PDB entry 4C95 | X-ray diffraction, 2.69 A resolution | chains B and E of the 5 polymer chains in the assembly

Chain B:
Name: DNA polymerase alpha-binding protein
Organism: Saccharomyces cerevisiae
Notes: fragment: c-terminal domain, residues 471-927
UniProtKB: Q01454 (CTF4_YEAST); residue numbers follow UniProt; this construct covers 471-927
Chain sequence (478 residues; row label = number of the first residue in the row):
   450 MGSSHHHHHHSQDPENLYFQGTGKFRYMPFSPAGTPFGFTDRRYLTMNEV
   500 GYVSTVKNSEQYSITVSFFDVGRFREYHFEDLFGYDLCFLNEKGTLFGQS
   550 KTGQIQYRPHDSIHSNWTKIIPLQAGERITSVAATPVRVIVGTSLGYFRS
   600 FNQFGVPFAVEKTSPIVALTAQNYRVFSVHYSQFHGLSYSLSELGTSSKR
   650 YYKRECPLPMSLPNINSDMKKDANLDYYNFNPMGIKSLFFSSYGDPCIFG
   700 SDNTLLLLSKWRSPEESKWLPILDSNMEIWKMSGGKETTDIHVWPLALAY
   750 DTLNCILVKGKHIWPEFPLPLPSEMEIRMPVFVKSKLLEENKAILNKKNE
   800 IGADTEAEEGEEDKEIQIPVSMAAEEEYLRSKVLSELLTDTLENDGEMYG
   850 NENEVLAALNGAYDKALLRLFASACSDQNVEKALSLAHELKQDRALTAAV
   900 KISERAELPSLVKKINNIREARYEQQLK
Disordered / not traced: 450-473, 791-813
Construct notes: expression tag (450-470)

Chain E:
Name: DNA replication complex gins protein SLD5
Notes: fragment: ctf4-binding motif, residues 1-19
UniProtKB: Q03406 (SLD5_YEAST); residues 1-19 here = UniProt positions 1-19
Chain sequence (19 residues; each row starts with the number of its first residue):
     1 MDINIDDILAELDKETTAV
Disordered / not traced: 1-2, 16-19
What the authors report for this chain:
  - mutagenesis - D7A: unchanged binding to DNA polymerase alpha-binding protein (chain B)

Chain B / chain E interface:
Pairs across the interface - 17 pairs, chain B then chain E:
  Lys-864(B) with Leu-9(E)
  Leu-867(B) with Ile-5(E); Leu-12(E), hydrophobic
  Arg-868(B) with Leu-9(E)
  Ala-871(B) with Ile-5(E), hydrophobic
  Ser-875(B) with Ile-3(E)
  Arg-893(B) with Leu-12(E); Glu-15(E)
  Ala-894(B) with Leu-12(E)
  Ala-897(B) with Ile-8(E)
  Lys-900(B) with Glu-11(E), salt bridge
  Ile-901(B) with Ile-5(E), hydrophobic; Ile-8(E), hydrophobic
  Arg-904(B) with Asn-4(E), hydrogen bond (side chain-backbone); Asp-7(E), salt bridge; Ile-8(E)
  Ala-905(B) with Ile-3(E), hydrophobic
Other interface residues (no listed pair), chain E (11 interface residues in all): Asp-6, Asp-13
From the paper, about this interface:
  - hot spots on chain E (mutagenesis) - I5A, I8A, L9A: abolished binding to DNA polymerase alpha-binding protein (chain B)
  - hot spots on chain E (mutagenesis) - L12A: decreased binding to DNA polymerase alpha-binding protein (chain B)

Summary:
12 residues of chain B face 11 of chain E across their interface, with 1 hydrogen bond and 2 salt bridges.
Polar contacts include Lys-900(B)/Glu-11(E), Arg-904(B)/Asp-7(E) and Arg-904(B)/Asn-4(E). From the paper: I5A,
I8A and L9A of chain E abolish binding to DNA polymerase alpha-binding protein (chain B); L12A of chain E
reduces binding to DNA polymerase alpha-binding protein (chain B).
Chain B is DNA polymerase alpha-binding protein (Saccharomyces cerevisiae) and chain E is DNA replication
complex gins protein SLD5; the structure, Crystal structure of the carboxy-terminal domain of yeast Ctf4 bound
to Sld5, was determined by X-ray diffraction, deposited together with 4C8H, 4C8S and 4C93.
